Entry 2OBQ (X-ray diffraction, 2.50 A resolution); this record covers chains B and D of the 4 polymer chains in the assembly.

# Chain B (and D)
Name: Hepatitis C virus
Notes: engineered mutation(s): C22S; chain D of this document is another copy of the same molecule, construct and numbering; everything in this record applies to it too
Reference sequence: P27958 (POLG_HCVH); residues 21-39 here correspond to UniProt positions 1677-1695 (UniProt number = residue number + 1656)
Sequence (23 residues; numbered 19 to 41; the number before each row is that of its first residue):
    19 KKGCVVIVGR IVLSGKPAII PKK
Not modelled in the structure: 19 (chain D: 19-20, 37-41)
Sequence notes: cloning artifact (19-20, 40-41)

# Chain B / chain D interface
Contacting residue pairs (12; chain B residue first):
  G33(B) - S32(D)
  K34(B) - L31(D)
  K34(B) - S32(D)
  K34(B) - G33(D)  hydrogen bond (backbone-backbone)
  P35(B) - V30(D)
  P35(B) - L31(D)
  A36(B) - I29(D)
  A36(B) - V30(D)  hydrogen bond (backbone-backbone)
  I37(B) - R28(D)
  I37(B) - I29(D)  hydrophobic
  I38(B) - R28(D)  hydrogen bond (backbone-backbone)
  I38(B) - V30(D)  hydrophobic

# In short
The chain B/chain D interface involves 6 residues from each chain; the contacts include 3 hydrogen bonds.
Main-chain hydrogen bonds include K34(B)-G33(D), A36(B)-V30(D) and I38(B)-R28(D).
Chain B and chain D are both Hepatitis C virus; the structure, Discovery of the HCV NS3/4A Protease Inhibitor
SCH503034. Key Steps in Structure-Based Optimization, was determined by X-ray diffraction together with 2O8M,
2OBO, 2OC0, 2OC1, 2OC7 and 2OC8 from the same study.
